Entry 8ERR (electron microscopy, 3.10 A resolution); this record covers chains A and L of the 9 polymer chains in the assembly.

# Chain A
Molecule: Spike glycoprotein
From: Severe acute respiratory syndrome coronavirus 2
UniProt: P0DTC2 (SPIKE_SARS2); residue numbers follow UniProt; this construct covers 1-68, 71-143, 147-210, 215-1207
Amino-acid sequence (1274 residues; row label = number of the first residue in the row; note: 9 numbers in that range are skipped by the numbering (no residue carries them; nothing is unmodelled there); a row labelled like 210A-210F holds insertion residues (210A, then the next letters in order)):
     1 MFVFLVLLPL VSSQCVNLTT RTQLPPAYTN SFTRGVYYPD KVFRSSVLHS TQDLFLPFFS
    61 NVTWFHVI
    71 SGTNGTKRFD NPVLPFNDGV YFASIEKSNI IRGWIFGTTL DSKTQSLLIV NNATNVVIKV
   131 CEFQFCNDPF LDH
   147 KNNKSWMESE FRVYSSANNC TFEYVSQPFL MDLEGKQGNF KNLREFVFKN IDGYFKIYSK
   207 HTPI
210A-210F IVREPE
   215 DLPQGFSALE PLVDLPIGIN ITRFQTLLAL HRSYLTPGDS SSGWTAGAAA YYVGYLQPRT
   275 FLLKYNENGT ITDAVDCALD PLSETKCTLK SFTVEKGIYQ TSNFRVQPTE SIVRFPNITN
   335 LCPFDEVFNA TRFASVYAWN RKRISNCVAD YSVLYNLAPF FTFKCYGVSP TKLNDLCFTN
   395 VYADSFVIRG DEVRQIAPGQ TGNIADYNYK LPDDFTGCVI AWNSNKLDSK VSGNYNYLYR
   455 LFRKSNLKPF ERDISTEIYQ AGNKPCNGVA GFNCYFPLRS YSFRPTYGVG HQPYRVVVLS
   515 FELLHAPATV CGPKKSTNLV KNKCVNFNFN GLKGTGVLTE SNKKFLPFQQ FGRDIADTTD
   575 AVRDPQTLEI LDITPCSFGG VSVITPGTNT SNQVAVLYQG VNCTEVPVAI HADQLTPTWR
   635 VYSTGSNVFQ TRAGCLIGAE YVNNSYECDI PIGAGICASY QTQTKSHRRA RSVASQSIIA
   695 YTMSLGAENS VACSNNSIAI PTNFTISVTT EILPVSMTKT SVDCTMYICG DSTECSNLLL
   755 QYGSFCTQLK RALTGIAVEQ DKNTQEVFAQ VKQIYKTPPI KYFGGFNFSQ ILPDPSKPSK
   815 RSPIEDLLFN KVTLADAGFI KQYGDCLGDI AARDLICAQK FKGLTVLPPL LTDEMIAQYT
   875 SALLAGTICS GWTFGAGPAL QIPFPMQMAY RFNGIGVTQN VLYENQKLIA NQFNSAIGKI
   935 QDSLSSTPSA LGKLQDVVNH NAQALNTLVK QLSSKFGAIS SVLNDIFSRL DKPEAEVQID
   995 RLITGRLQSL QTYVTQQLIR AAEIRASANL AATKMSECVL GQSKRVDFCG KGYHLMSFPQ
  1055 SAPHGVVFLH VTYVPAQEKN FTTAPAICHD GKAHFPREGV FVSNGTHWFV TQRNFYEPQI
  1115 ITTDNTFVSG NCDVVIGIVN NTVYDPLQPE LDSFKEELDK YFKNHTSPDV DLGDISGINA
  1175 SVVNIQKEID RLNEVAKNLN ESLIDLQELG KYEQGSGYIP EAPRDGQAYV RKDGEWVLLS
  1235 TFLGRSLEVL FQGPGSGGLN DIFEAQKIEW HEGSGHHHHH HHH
Not modelled in the structure: 1-25, 71-76, 147-155, 177-185, 210A-210F, 246-260, 622-640, 677-688, 827-849, 1146-1277
Sequence notes: variant Val67 (Ala in P0DTC2), Ile95 (Thr in P0DTC2), Asp142 (Gly in P0DTC2), Ile210A (Leu212 in P0DTC2), Asp339 (Gly in P0DTC2), Leu371 (Ser in P0DTC2), Pro373 (Ser in P0DTC2), Phe375 (Ser in P0DTC2), Asn417 (Lys in P0DTC2), Lys440 (Asn in P0DTC2), Ser446 (Gly in P0DTC2), Asn477 (Ser in P0DTC2), Lys478 (Thr in P0DTC2), Ala484 (Glu in P0DTC2), Arg493 (Gln in P0DTC2), Ser496 (Gly in P0DTC2), Arg498 (Gln in P0DTC2), Tyr501 (Asn in P0DTC2), His505 (Tyr in P0DTC2), Lys547 (Thr in P0DTC2), Gly614 (Asp in P0DTC2), Tyr655 (His in P0DTC2), Lys679 (Asn in P0DTC2), His681 (Pro in P0DTC2), Cys707 (Tyr in P0DTC2), Lys764 (Asn in P0DTC2), Tyr796 (Asp in P0DTC2), Pro817 (Phe in P0DTC2), Lys856 (Asn in P0DTC2), Cys883 (Thr in P0DTC2), Pro892 (Ala in P0DTC2), Pro899 (Ala in P0DTC2), Pro942 (Ala in P0DTC2), His954 (Gln in P0DTC2), Lys969 (Asn in P0DTC2), Phe981 (Leu in P0DTC2), Pro987 (Val in P0DTC2); insertion (210D-210F); expression tag (1208-1277)
Curated features (UniProtKB/Swiss-Prot):
  - region: Asn280 to Cys301 (Putative superantigen), Arg403 to Asp405 (Integrin-binding motif), Asn448 to Phe456 (Immunodominant HLA epitope recognized by the CD8+), Ser816 to Tyr837 (Fusion peptide 1), Lys835 to Phe855 (Fusion peptide 2), Asp1163 to Glu1202 (Heptad repeat 2)
  - glycosylation: Asn17 (N-linked (GlcNAc...) (complex) asparagine), Asn61 (N-linked (GlcNAc...) (hybrid) asparagine), Asn74 (N-linked (GlcNAc...) (complex) asparagine), Asn122 (N-linked (GlcNAc...) (hybrid) asparagine), Asn149 (N-linked (GlcNAc...) (complex) asparagine), Asn165 (N-linked (GlcNAc...) (complex) asparagine), Asn234 (N-linked (GlcNAc...) (high mannose) asparagine), Asn282 (N-linked (GlcNAc...) (complex) asparagine), Thr323 (O-linked (GalNAc) threonine), Ser325 (O-linked (HexNAc...) serine), Asn331 (N-linked (GlcNAc...) (complex) asparagine), Asn343 (N-linked (GlcNAc...) (complex) asparagine), Asn603 (N-linked (GlcNAc...) (hybrid) asparagine), Asn616 (N-linked (GlcNAc...) (complex) asparagine), Asn657 (N-linked (GlcNAc...) (complex) asparagine), Thr676 (O-linked (GlcNAc...) threonine), Thr678 (O-linked (GlcNAc...) threonine), Asn709 (N-linked (GlcNAc...) (high mannose) asparagine), Asn717 (N-linked (GlcNAc...) (hybrid) asparagine), Asn801 (N-linked (GlcNAc...) (hybrid) asparagine) and 6 more in UniProt
  - natural variant: Leu5 (L5F: In strain: Iota/B.1.526), Ser13 (S13I: In strain: Epsilon/B.1.427/B.1.429), Leu18 (L18F: In strain: Beta/B.1.351, Gamma/P.1 and 1 more), Thr19 (T19I: In strain: Omicron/BQ.1.1, Omicron/XBB.1.5 and 1 more; T19R: In strain: Delta/B.1.617.2, Omicron/BA.2 and 4 more), Thr20 (T20N: In strain: Gamma/P.1), Leu24 to Ala27 (sequence variant, change not given here; In strain: Omicron/BA.2, Omicron/BA.2.12.1 and 6 more), Pro26 (P26S: In strain: Gamma/P.1), Gln52 (Q52H: In strain: Omicron/EG.5.1), Val67 (A67V: In strain: Eta/B.1.525, Omicron/BA.1; this construct carries the variant), Gly75 (G75V: In strain: Lambda/C.37), Thr76 (T76I: In strain: Lambda/C.37), Asp80 (D80A: In strain: Beta/B.1.351), 75 further natural variant entries in UniProt
  - mutagenesis: Asn121 (N121Q: Partial loss of biliverdin affinity), Arg190 (R190K: Partial loss of biliverdin affinity), Asn234 (N234Q: Increased resistance to neutralizing antibodies), Asn331 (N331Q: Reduced viral infectivity), Asn343 (N343Q: Reduced viral infectivity), Leu452 (L452R: Increased resistance to neutralizing antibodies. Decreases HLA binding to NF9 epitope. Increased binding affinity to human ACE2), Tyr453 (Y453F: Decreased HLA binding to NF9 epitope. Increased binding affinity to human ACE2), Ala475 (A475V: Increased resistance to neutralizing antibodies), Val483 (V483A: Increased resistance to neutralizing antibodies), Phe490 (F490L: Increased resistance to neutralizing antibodies and human covalescent sera neutralization), His519 (H519P: Increased resistance to human covalescent sera neutralization), Ser673 (S673A: No effect on O-glycosylation by host GALNT1), 6 further mutagenesis entries in UniProt
  - site (Cleavage): Arg685, Ser686, Arg815, Ser816
Disulfide bonds: Cys131-Cys166, Cys291-Cys301, Cys336-Cys361, Cys379-Cys432, Cys391-Cys525, Cys480-Cys488, Cys538-Cys590, Cys617-Cys649, Cys662-Cys671, Cys738-Cys760, Cys743-Cys749, Cys1032-Cys1043, Cys1082-Cys1126
Glycans and other covalent adducts: N-acetylglucosamine (NAG) linked to Asn61, Asn122, Asn165, Asn234, Asn282, Asn331, Asn343, Asn603, Asn616, Asn657, Asn709, Asn717, Asn801, Asn1074, Asn1098, Asn1134

# Chain L
Molecule: S2X324 light chain
From: Homo sapiens
Amino-acid sequence (110 residues; row label = number of the first residue in the row):
     2 QPVLTQPASV SGSPGQSITI SCTATSSDVG NYNYVSWYQH HPGKAPKLMI YEVSNRPSGV
    62 SNRFSGSKSG NTASLTISGL QAEDEADYYC SSYTSSSLLF GGGTKLTVLG
Not modelled in the structure: 2
Disulfide bonds: Cys23-Cys91

# Chain A / chain L interface
Pairs across the interface - 8 pairs, chain A then chain L:
  Val445(A) - Ser96(L)
  Val445(A) - Ser98(L)
  Arg498(A) - Ser96(L)
  Thr500(A) - Val30(L)
  Thr500(A) - Gly31(L)
  Thr500(A) - Asn32(L)  hydrogen bond (backbone-backbone)
  Thr500(A) - Tyr94(L)
  Thr500(A) - Thr95(L)
Other interface residues (no listed pair), chain A (5 interface residues in all): Ser446, Tyr501
Other interface residues (no listed pair), chain L (10 interface residues in all): Asp29, Ser97, Leu99

# Overview
5 residues of chain A face 10 of chain L across their interface; the contacts include 1 hydrogen bond. Its one
hydrogen bond, Thr500(A)-Asn32(L), is backbone to backbone. Curated annotation (UniProt) lists 19 mutagenesis
sites on chain A.
Here chain A is Spike glycoprotein (Severe acute respiratory syndrome coronavirus 2) and chain L is S2X324
light chain (Homo sapiens). Entry 8ERR (SARS-CoV-2 Omicron BA.1 spike ectodomain trimer in complex with the
S2X324 neutralizing antibody Fab fragment) was determined by electron microscopy together with 8ERQ from the
same study.
